2BSS - chains A and C of the 3 polymer chains in the assembly; structure by X-ray diffraction, 2.00 A resolution.

== Chain A ==
Name: HLA class I histocompatibility antigen B-27 alpha chain
From: Homo sapiens
Notes: fragment: extracellular domain, residues, 25-300
UniProt: P03989 (1B27_HUMAN); residues 1-276 here correspond to UniProt positions 25-300 (UniProt number = residue number + 24)
Chain sequence (276 residues; each row starts with the number of its first residue):
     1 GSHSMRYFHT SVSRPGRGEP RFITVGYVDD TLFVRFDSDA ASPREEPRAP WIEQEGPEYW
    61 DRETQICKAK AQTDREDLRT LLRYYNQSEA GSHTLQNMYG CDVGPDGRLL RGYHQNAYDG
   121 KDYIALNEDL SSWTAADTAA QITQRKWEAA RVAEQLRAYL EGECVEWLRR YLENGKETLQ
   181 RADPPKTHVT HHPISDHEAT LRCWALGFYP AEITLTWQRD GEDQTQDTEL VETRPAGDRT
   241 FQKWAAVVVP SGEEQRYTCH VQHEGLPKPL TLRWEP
Disulfide bonds: Cys101-Cys164, Cys203-Cys259
Sequence notes: conflict Asn116 (Asp140 in P03989)

== Chain C ==
Name: HIV peptide
Chain sequence (10 residues; each row starts with the number of its first residue):
     1 KRWIILGLNK

== Chain A / chain C interface ==
Contacting residue pairs (36; chain A residue first):
  Tyr7(A) with Lys1(C), hydrogen bond (side chain-backbone); Arg2(C)
  His9(A) with Arg2(C), hydrogen bond
  Thr24(A) with Arg2(C), hydrogen bond
  Glu45(A) with Arg2(C), salt bridge
  Arg62(A) with Lys1(C); Arg2(C), hydrogen bond (side chain-backbone)
  Glu63(A) with Lys1(C); Arg2(C), salt bridge
  Ile66(A) with Arg2(C); Trp3(C); Ile4(C), hydrophobic
  Cys67(A) with Arg2(C), hydrogen bond
  Thr73(A) with Leu8(C); Asn9(C)
  Glu76(A) with Asn9(C), hydrogen bond
  Asp77(A) with Asn9(C), hydrogen bond; Lys10(C), salt bridge
  Thr80(A) with Lys10(C)
  Tyr84(A) with Lys10(C), hydrogen bond (side chain-backbone)
  Tyr99(A) with Arg2(C); Trp3(C), hydrogen bond (side chain-backbone)
  His114(A) with Trp3(C)
  Asn116(A) with Lys10(C), hydrogen bond
  Tyr123(A) with Lys10(C)
  Thr143(A) with Lys10(C), hydrogen bond (side chain-backbone)
  Lys146(A) with Lys10(C), hydrogen bond (side chain-backbone)
  Trp147(A) with Leu8(C); Asn9(C), hydrogen bond (side chain-backbone)
  Val152(A) with Leu8(C), hydrophobic
  Gln155(A) with Ile5(C)
  Leu156(A) with Trp3(C), hydrophobic
  Tyr159(A) with Lys1(C), hydrogen bond (side chain-backbone); Trp3(C)
  Trp167(A) with Lys1(C)
  Tyr171(A) with Lys1(C), hydrogen bond (side chain-backbone)
Interface residues without a listed pair, chain A (32 interface residues in all): Met5, Val25, Val34, Tyr59, Leu81, Leu95

== Summary ==
Chain A and chain C form an interface of 32 and 8 residues respectively, with 15 hydrogen bonds and 3 salt
bridges. Polar pairs include Glu45(A)-Arg2(C), Glu63(A)-Arg2(C) and Asp77(A)-Lys10(C).
Chain A is HLA class I histocompatibility antigen B-27 alpha chain (Homo sapiens) and chain C is HIV peptide;
the structure, Crystal structures and KIR3DL1 recognition of three immunodominant viral peptides complexed to
HLA-B2705, was determined by X-ray diffraction together with 2BSR and 2BST from the same study.
